Entry 7QN7 (electron microscopy, 3.00 A resolution); this record covers chains A and B of the 7 polymer chains in the assembly.

== Chain A ==
Protein: Gamma-aminobutyric acid receptor subunit alpha-4
Organism: Homo sapiens
UniProtKB: P48169 (GBRA4_HUMAN); numbering as in UniProt (aligned over 1-554)
Chain sequence (554 residues; each row starts with the number of its first residue):
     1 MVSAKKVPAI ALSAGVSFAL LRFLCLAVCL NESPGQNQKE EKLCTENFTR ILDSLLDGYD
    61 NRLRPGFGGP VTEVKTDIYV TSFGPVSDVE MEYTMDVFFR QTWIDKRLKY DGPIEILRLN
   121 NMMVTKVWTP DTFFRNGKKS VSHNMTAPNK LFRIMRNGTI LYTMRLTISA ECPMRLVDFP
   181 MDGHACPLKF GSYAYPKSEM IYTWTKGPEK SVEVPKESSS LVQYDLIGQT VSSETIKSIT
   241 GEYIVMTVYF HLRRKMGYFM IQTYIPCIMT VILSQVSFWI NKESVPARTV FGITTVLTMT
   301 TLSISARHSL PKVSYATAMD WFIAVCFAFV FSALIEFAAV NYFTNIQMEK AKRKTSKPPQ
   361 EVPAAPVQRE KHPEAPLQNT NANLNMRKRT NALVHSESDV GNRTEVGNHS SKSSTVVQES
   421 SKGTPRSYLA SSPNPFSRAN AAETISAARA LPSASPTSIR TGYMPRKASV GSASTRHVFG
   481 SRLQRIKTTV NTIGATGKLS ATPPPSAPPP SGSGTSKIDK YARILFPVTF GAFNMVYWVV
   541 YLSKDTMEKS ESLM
Disordered / not traced: 1-45, 351-514, 545-554
UniProt features mapped onto this chain:
  - binding site (4-aminobutanoate): Arg100, Thr163
  - glycosylation (N-linked (GlcNAc...) asparagine): Asn47, Asn144, Asn157
  - natural variant: Ser516 (S516R: In a breast cancer sample)
Disulfides: Cys172-Cys186
Covalently attached groups: N-acetylglucosamine (NAG) linked to Asn144, Asn157
Small-molecule neighbours:
  - gamma-amino-butanoic acid (ABU): Phe98, Arg100, Leu151, Thr163
  - 1,2-dipalmitoyl-sn-glycero-3-phosphate (PX6): Ala328, Phe329, Ser332, Ile335, Glu336, Ala339, Phe343, Gln347, Ser516, Lys517, Ile518, Tyr521, Leu525, Phe526, Thr529
What the authors report for this chain:
  - specificity-determining residues: Arg135 (proposed by the authors, not directly observed)

== Chain B ==
Protein: Gamma-aminobutyric acid receptor subunit beta-3
Organism: Homo sapiens
UniProtKB: P28472 (GBRB3_HUMAN); residues -24 to 448 here correspond to UniProt positions 1-473 (UniProt number = residue number + 25)
Chain sequence (473 residues; each row starts with the number of its first residue; numbers below 1 keep their minus sign (Met-24 is residue -24)):
   -24 MWGLAGGRLF GIFSAPVLVA VVCCAQSVND PGNMSFVKET VDKLLKGYDI RLRPDFGGPP
    36 VCVGMNIDIA SIDMVSEVNM DYTLTMYFQQ YWRDKRLAYS GIPLNLTLDN RVADQLWVPD
    96 TYFLNDKKSF VHGVTVKNRM IRLHPDGTVL YGLRITTTAA CMMDLRRYPL DEQNCTLEIE
   156 SYGYTTDDIE FYWRGGDKAV TGVERIELPQ FSIVEHRLVS RNVVFATGAY PRLSLSFRLK
   216 RNIGYFILQT YMPSILITIL SWVSFWINYD ASAARVALGI TTVLTMTTIN THLRETLPKI
   276 PYVKAIDMYL MGCFVFVFLA LLEYAFVNYI FFGRGPQRQK KLAEKTAKAK NDRSKSESNR
   336 VDAHGNILLT SLEVHNEMNE VSGGIGDTRN SAISFDNSGI QYRKQSMPRE GHGRFLGDRS
   396 LPHKKTHLRR RSSQLKIKIP DLTDVNAIDR WSRIVFPFTF SLFNLVYWLY YVN
Disordered / not traced: -24 to 6, 308-421, 448
UniProt features mapped onto this chain:
  - binding site (benzamidine): Asp95 to Tyr97, Glu155 to Tyr157, Phe200
  - binding site (4-aminobutanoate): Tyr97, Glu155, Tyr157, Thr202
  - binding site (histamine): Tyr97, Ser156, Tyr157, Thr202
  - glycosylation (N-linked (GlcNAc...) asparagine): Asn8, Asn80, Asn149
Disulfides: Cys136-Cys150
Covalently attached groups: N-acetylglucosamine (NAG) linked to Asn8, Asn80; glycan linked to Asn149
Small-molecule neighbours:
  - gamma-amino-butanoic acid (ABU): Tyr97, Glu155, Ser156, Tyr157, Phe200, Thr202, Tyr205
  - histamine (HSM): Asp43, Tyr62, Gln64
  - hexadecane (R16): Ile218, Ile222, Ile230, Trp237, Phe435, Ser436, Asn439, Trp443, Val447

== Chain A / chain B interface ==
Contacting residue pairs (94; chain A residue first):
  Phe48(A) - Leu27(B)  hydrophobic
  Phe48(A) - Phe31(B)  hydrophobic
  Thr49(A) - Asp24(B)
  Leu52(A) - Arg26(B)
  Leu52(A) - Leu27(B)  hydrophobic
  Asp53(A) - Arg26(B)  salt bridge
  Leu56(A) - Arg26(B)
  Tyr79(A) - Phe200(B)
  Phe98(A) - Tyr97(B)
  Arg100(A) - Thr202(B)
  Leu117(A) - Phe31(B)  hydrophobic
  Arg118(A) - Phe31(B)
  Arg118(A) - Tyr159(B)
  Arg118(A) - Thr160(B)
  Arg118(A) - Asp162(B)
  Arg118(A) - Asp163(B)  salt bridge
  Leu119(A) - Tyr159(B)
  Asn120(A) - Ile25(B)
  Asn120(A) - Arg26(B)  hydrogen bond (backbone-backbone)
  Asn120(A) - Tyr159(B)
  Met122(A) - Ile25(B)  hydrophobic
  Met123(A) - Arg26(B)
  Lys126(A) - Arg26(B)
  Val141(A) - Lys103(B)
  His143(A) - Lys102(B)
  Met145(A) - Thr96(B)
  Met145(A) - Phe98(B)  hydrophobic
  Met145(A) - Ser104(B)
  Met145(A) - Phe105(B)
  Met145(A) - Val106(B)
  Met145(A) - Ile130(B)  hydrophobic
  Thr146(A) - Gln65(B)
  Thr146(A) - Pro94(B)
  Thr146(A) - Thr96(B)
  Thr146(A) - Leu128(B)
  Thr146(A) - Ile130(B)
  Ala147(A) - Asp95(B)
  Asn149(A) - Tyr97(B)
  Asn149(A) - Tyr157(B)  hydrogen bond (backbone-side chain)
  Lys150(A) - Tyr157(B)
  Leu151(A) - Tyr157(B)
  Leu151(A) - Gly158(B)
  Leu151(A) - Tyr205(B)
  Arg153(A) - Gly158(B)  hydrogen bond (side chain-backbone)
  Arg153(A) - Thr160(B)
  Arg153(A) - Thr202(B)  hydrogen bond (side chain-backbone)
  Arg153(A) - Tyr205(B)  hydrogen bond
  Leu161(A) - Thr202(B)
  Thr163(A) - Tyr157(B)
  Met164(A) - Tyr157(B)
  Arg165(A) - Tyr97(B)
  Arg165(A) - Phe98(B)
  Arg165(A) - Leu99(B)  hydrogen bond (side chain-backbone)
  Arg165(A) - Asp101(B)  salt bridge
  Arg165(A) - Tyr157(B)  hydrogen bond (backbone-side chain)
  Val222(A) - Pro273(B)  hydrophobic
  Val222(A) - Lys274(B)
  Val222(A) - Ile275(B)
  Val222(A) - Pro276(B)
  Gln223(A) - Lys274(B)
  Lys255(A) - Pro276(B)
  Gly257(A) - Pro276(B)
  Tyr258(A) - Lys274(B)
  Tyr258(A) - Ile275(B)
  Tyr258(A) - Pro276(B)
  Ile261(A) - Arg269(B)
  Ile261(A) - Val278(B)  hydrophobic
  Ile261(A) - Met286(B)  hydrophobic
  Gln262(A) - Thr266(B)  hydrogen bond (side chain-backbone)
  Gln262(A) - Arg269(B)
  Gln262(A) - Glu270(B)  hydrogen bond
  Met269(A) - Phe289(B)  hydrophobic
  Leu273(A) - Phe293(B)  hydrophobic
  Leu273(A) - Leu296(B)  hydrophobic
  Val276(A) - Leu297(B)  hydrophobic
  Val276(A) - Ala300(B)  hydrophobic
  Trp279(A) - Asn303(B)
  Trp279(A) - Tyr304(B)  hydrophobic
  Ile280(A) - Asn303(B)
  Asn281(A) - Asn303(B)  hydrogen bond (backbone-side chain)
  Asn281(A) - Phe307(B)
  Ser284(A) - Ser247(B)  hydrogen bond
  Ala287(A) - Ser247(B)
  Ala287(A) - Ala248(B)
  Ala287(A) - Val251(B)
  Val290(A) - Ile255(B)  hydrophobic
  Phe291(A) - Val251(B)  hydrophobic
  Phe291(A) - Ile255(B)  hydrophobic
  Phe291(A) - Leu296(B)  hydrophobic
  Thr294(A) - Ile255(B)
  Thr294(A) - Leu259(B)
  Thr298(A) - Leu259(B)
  Ser309(A) - Lys274(B)  hydrogen bond
  Arg523(A) - Tyr304(B)
Interface residues without a listed pair, chain A (55 interface residues in all): Asp96, Asn121, Ser220, Phe259, Ile272, Pro286
Interface residues without a listed pair, chain B (54 interface residues in all): Trp92, Met137, Val258

== Summary ==
Chain A and chain B form an interface of 55 and 54 residues respectively; the contacts include 12 hydrogen
bonds and 3 salt bridges. Among the polar pairs are Asp53(A)-Arg26(B), Arg118(A)-Asp163(B) and
Arg165(A)-Asp101(B). Gamma-amino-butanoic acid is bound between chain A and chain B. Bound to chain A:
1,2-dipalmitoyl-sn-glycero-3-phosphate. From the paper: the specificity determinant Arg135(A).
Here chain A is Gamma-aminobutyric acid receptor subunit alpha-4 and chain B is Gamma-aminobutyric acid
receptor subunit beta-3, both from Homo sapiens. Entry 7QN7 (Cryo-EM structure of human full-length
extrasynaptic alpha4beta3delta GABA(A)R in complex with GABA, histamine and nanobody Nb25) was determined by
electron microscopy together with 7QN5, 7QN6, 7QN8, 7QN9, 7QNA, 7QNB and 3 further entries from the same
study.
